PDB entry 4CTF | electron microscopy, 17.00 A resolution (very low resolution: no residue pairs are listed; an interface is given only as per-side residue counts) | chains Cq and Dq of the 240 polymer chains in the assembly

# Chain Cq
Name: Equine rhinitis A virus
Source organism: Equine rhinitis a virus
UniProt: Q91B42 (Q91B42_9PICO); residues 1-230 here correspond to UniProt positions 81-310 (UniProt number = residue number + 80)
Amino-acid sequence (230 residues; each row starts with the number of its first residue):
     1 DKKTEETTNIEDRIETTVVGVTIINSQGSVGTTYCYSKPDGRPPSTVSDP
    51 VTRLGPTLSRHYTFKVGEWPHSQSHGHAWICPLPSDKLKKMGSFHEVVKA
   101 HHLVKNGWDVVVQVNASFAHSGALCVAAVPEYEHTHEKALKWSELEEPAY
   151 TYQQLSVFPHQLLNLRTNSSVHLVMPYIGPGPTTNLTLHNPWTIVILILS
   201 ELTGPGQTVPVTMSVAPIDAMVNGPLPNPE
Unresolved in the structure: 1-11, 21, 31, 41, 51, 61, 71, 81, 91, 101, 111, 121, 131, 141, 151, 161, 171, 181, 191, 201, 211, 221
Sequence notes: conflict S85 (Gly165 in Q91B42)

# Chain Dq
Name: P1
Source organism: Equine rhinitis a virus
UniProt: Q91B37 (Q91B37_9PICO); residues 1-226 here correspond to UniProt positions 311-536 (UniProt number = residue number + 310)
Amino-acid sequence (226 residues; numbered 1 to 226; the number before each row is that of its first residue):
     1 APIRVVSVPESDSFMSSVPDNSTPLYPKVVVPPRQVPGRFTNFIDVAKQT
    51 YSFCSISGKPYFEVTNTSGDEPLFQMDVSLSAAELHGTYVASLSSFFAQY
   101 RGSLNFNFIFTGAAATKAKFLVAFVPPHSAAPKTRDEAMACIHAVWDVGL
   151 NSAFSFNVPYSSPADFMAVYSAEATVVNVSGWLQVYALTALTSTDIAVNS
   201 KGRVLVAVSAGPDFSLRHPVDLPDKQ

# How chain Cq and chain Dq interact
At this resolution (17 A) residue pairs are not listed: 24 residues of chain Cq and 34 of chain Dq lie at the interface.

# In short
Chain Cq and chain Dq form an interface of 24 and 34 residues respectively.
Here chain Cq is Equine rhinitis A virus and chain Dq is P1, both from Equine rhinitis a virus. Entry 4CTF
(The limits of structural plasticity in a picornavirus capsid revealed by a massively expanded equine rhinitis
...) was determined by electron microscopy (same publication as 4CTG).
